Entry 7MF8 (X-ray diffraction, 2.20 A resolution); this record covers chains H and L.

[Chain H]
Molecule: Antibody 10E8v4 Fab heavy chain
Source organism: Homo sapiens
Notes: engineered mutation(s): P100f(kabat numbering)A; antibody fragment or engineered binder
Amino-acid sequence (233 residues; each row starts with the number of its first residue; a row labelled like 52A-52C holds insertion residues (52A, then the next letters in order)):
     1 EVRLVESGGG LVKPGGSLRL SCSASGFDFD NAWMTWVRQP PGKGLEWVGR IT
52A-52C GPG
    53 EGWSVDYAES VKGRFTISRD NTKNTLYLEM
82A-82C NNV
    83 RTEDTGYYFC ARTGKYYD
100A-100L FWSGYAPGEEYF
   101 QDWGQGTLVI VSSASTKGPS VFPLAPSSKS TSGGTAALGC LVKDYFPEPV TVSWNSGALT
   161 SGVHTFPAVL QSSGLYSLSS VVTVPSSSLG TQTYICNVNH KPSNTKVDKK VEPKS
Not modelled in the structure: 127-137, 215
Disulfides: Cys22-Cys92, Cys140-Cys196
Reported in the primary citation:
  - conformationally variable residues (loop rearrangement): Thr95 to Asp102

[Chain L]
Molecule: Antibody 10E8v4 Fab light chain
Source organism: Homo sapiens
Notes: antibody fragment or engineered binder
Amino-acid sequence (215 residues; numbered 1 to 213 plus 3 insertion-coded residues; 1 number in that range is skipped by the numbering (no residue carries it; nothing is unmodelled there); the number before each row is that of its first residue; a row labelled like 95A-95C holds insertion residues (95A, then the next letters in order)):
     1 ASELTQDPA
    11 VSVALKQTVT ITCRGDSLRS HYASWYQKKP GQAPVLLFYG KNNRPSGIPD RFSGSASGNR
    71 ASLTITGAQA EDEADYYCSS RDKSG
95A-95C SRL
    96 SVFGGGTKLT VLSQPKAAPS VTLFPPSSEE LQANKATLVC LISDFYPGAV TVAWKADSSP
   156 VKAGVETTTP SKQSNNKYAA SSYLSLTPEQ WKSHRSYSCQ VTHEGSTVEK TVAPTECS
Not modelled in the structure: 1-2, 210-213
Disulfides: Cys23-Cys88, Cys135-Cys194
Reported in the primary citation:
  - mutagenesis - H31A, H31F: decreased binding to gp41 epitope

[Interface between chain H and chain L]
Residue-residue contacts (77):
  Val37(H) with Phe98(L), hydrophobic
  Gln39(H) with Lys38(L), hydrogen bond; Tyr87(L)
  Lys43(H) with Tyr87(L)
  Gly44(H) with Tyr87(L)
  Leu45(H) with Tyr87(L); Phe98(L)
  Glu46(H) with Phe98(L)
  Trp47(H) with Leu95C(L), hydrophobic; Ser96(L); Phe98(L)
  Arg50(H) with Arg95B(L), hydrogen bond (side chain-backbone)
  Ser56(H) with Arg95B(L)
  Asp58(H) with Arg95B(L); Leu95C(L)
  Tyr59(H) with Leu95C(L)
  Phe91(H) with Lys38(L); Ala43(L), hydrophobic
  Tyr98(H) with Tyr32(L), hydrophobic; Tyr49(L), hydrophobic; Gly50(L); Lys51(L); Asn53(L), hydrogen bond
  Ala100F(H) with Tyr32(L), hydrophobic
  Pro100G(H) with Ser30(L); His31(L); Arg91(L)
  Gly100H(H) with Arg91(L), hydrogen bond (backbone-side chain)
  Glu100I(H) with Tyr32(L); Ala33(L); Ser34(L), hydrogen bond (side chain-backbone); Gly50(L), hydrogen bond (side chain-backbone)
  Tyr100K(H) with Tyr36(L); Leu46(L), hydrophobic; Tyr49(L), hydrophobic
  Phe100L(H) with Tyr36(L), hydrogen bond (backbone-side chain); Leu46(L); Ser89(L); Phe98(L), hydrophobic
  Gln101(H) with Leu46(L)
  Trp103(H) with Tyr36(L), hydrophobic; Ala43(L), hydrophobic; Pro44(L)
  Gly104(H) with Ala43(L)
  Phe122(H) with Glu125(L)
  Pro123(H) with Ser122(L), hydrogen bond (backbone-side chain); Glu124(L)
  Leu124(H) with Phe119(L), hydrophobic
  Ala125(H) with Phe119(L)
  Leu141(H) with Thr132(L); Val134(L), hydrophobic; Tyr178(L), hydrophobic
  Lys143(H) with Glu125(L); Thr132(L)
  His164(H) with Ser138(L); Gln168(L), hydrogen bond; Ala174(L)
  Phe166(H) with Leu136(L), hydrophobic; Ile137(L); Ala174(L), hydrophobic; Ala175(L)
  Pro167(H) with Thr163(L); Ser166(L); Ser176(L)
  Ala168(H) with Thr163(L)
  Val169(H) with Glu161(L); Thr163(L); Tyr178(L), hydrophobic
  Gln171(H) with Glu161(L)
  Ser172(H) with Glu161(L), hydrogen bond (backbone-side chain)
  Leu178(H) with Tyr178(L)
  Ser179(H) with Val134(L); Leu136(L); Tyr178(L), hydrogen bond
  Val181(H) with Leu136(L), hydrophobic
  Lys209(H) with Glu124(L), salt bridge
  Lys214(H) with Pro121(L), hydrogen bond (side chain-backbone)
Interface residues without a listed pair, chain H (48 interface residues in all): Glu53, Glu61, Glu100J, Gln105, Leu138, Gly139, Leu170, Ser177
Interface residues without a listed pair, chain L (44 interface residues in all): Gln42, Val97, Gly100, Pro120, Thr162

[Summary]
Chain H and chain L form an interface of 48 and 44 residues respectively, with 12 hydrogen bonds and 1 salt
bridge. Polar contacts include Lys209(H)-Glu124(L), Gln39(H)-Lys38(L) and Arg50(H)-Arg95B(L). From the paper:
H31A and H31F of chain L reduce binding to gp41 epitope; conformational variability at Thr95(H).
Here chain H is Antibody 10E8v4 Fab heavy chain and chain L is Antibody 10E8v4 Fab light chain, both from Homo
sapiens. Entry 7MF8 (Crystal structure of antibody 10E8v4-P100fA Fab in space group P6422) was determined by
X-ray diffraction, deposited together with 7MF7, 7MF9, 7MFA and 7MFB.
